8Q6Y - chain A; structure by X-ray diffraction, 1.81 A resolution.

# Chain A
Molecule: Cytochrome P450
Source organism: Streptomyces katrae
Reference sequence: A0A0F4JF04 (A0A0F4JF04_9ACTN); residue numbers follow UniProt; this construct covers 1-393
Chain sequence (410 residues; each row starts with the number of its first residue):
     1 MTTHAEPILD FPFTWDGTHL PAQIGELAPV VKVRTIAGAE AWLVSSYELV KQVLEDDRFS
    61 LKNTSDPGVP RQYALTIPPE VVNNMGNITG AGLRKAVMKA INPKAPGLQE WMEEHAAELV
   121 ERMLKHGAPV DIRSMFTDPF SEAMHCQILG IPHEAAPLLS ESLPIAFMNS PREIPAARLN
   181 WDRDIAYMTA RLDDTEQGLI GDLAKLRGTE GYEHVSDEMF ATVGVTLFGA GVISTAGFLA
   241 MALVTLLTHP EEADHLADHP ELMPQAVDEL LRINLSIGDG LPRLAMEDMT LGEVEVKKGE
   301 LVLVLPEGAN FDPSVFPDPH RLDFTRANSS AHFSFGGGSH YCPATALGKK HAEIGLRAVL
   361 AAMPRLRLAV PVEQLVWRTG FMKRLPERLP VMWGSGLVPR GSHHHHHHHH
Unresolved in the structure: 1-7, 397-410
Sequence notes: expression tag (394-410)
Ion coordination: heme Fe near Cys-342 (its only coordinating residue here)
Residues lining bound ligands:
  - heme (HEM): Leu-61, Met-85, Ile-101, His-145, Leu-227, Ala-230, Gly-231, Ser-234, Thr-235, Phe-238, Leu-271, Leu-281, Pro-282, Arg-283, Ser-334, Phe-335, Gly-336, Ser-339, His-340, Cys-342, Pro-343, Ala-344, Leu-347, Gly-348
  - hypoxanthine (HPA): Ser-234, Ile-277, Asp-279, Gly-280, Leu-281, Met-382, Lys-383
  - Cyclo(tyr-tyr) (YTT; (3S,6S)-3,6-bis(4-hydroxybenzyl)piperazine-2,5-dione): Leu-61, Thr-76, Ile-77, Val-81, Val-82, Asn-84, Ala-166, Phe-167, Trp-181, Val-225, Thr-226, Gly-229, Ala-230, Ile-233, Ser-234, Met-382

# In short
Chain A binds heme, Cyclo(tyr-tyr) and hypoxanthine.
Chain A is Cytochrome P450 (Streptomyces katrae); the structure, Crystal structure of Cytochrome P450 GymB5
from Streptomyces katrae in complex with cYY and Hypoxanthine, was determined by X-ray diffraction, deposited
together with 8Q6X and 8Q6Z.
